PDB entry 6CUG | X-ray diffraction, 2.40 A resolution | chains A and E of the 4 polymer chains in the assembly

== Chain A ==
Name: T-cell surface glycoprotein CD1b
From: Homo sapiens
UniProtKB: P29016 (CD1B_HUMAN); residues 2-278 here correspond to UniProt positions 20-296 (UniProt number = residue number + 18)
Amino-acid sequence (300 residues; numbered 2 to 301; the number before each row is that of its first residue):
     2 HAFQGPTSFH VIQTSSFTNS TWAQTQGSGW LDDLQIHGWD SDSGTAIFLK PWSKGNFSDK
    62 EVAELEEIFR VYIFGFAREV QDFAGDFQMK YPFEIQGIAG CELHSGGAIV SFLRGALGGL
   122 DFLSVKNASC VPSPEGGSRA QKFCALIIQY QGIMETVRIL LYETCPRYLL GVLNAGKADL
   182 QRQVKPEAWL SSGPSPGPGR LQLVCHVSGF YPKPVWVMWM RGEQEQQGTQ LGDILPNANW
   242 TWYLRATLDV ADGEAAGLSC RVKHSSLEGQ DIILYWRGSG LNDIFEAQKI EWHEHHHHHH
Disordered / not traced: 2, 279-301
Disulfides: Cys102-Cys166, Cys131-Cys145, Cys206-Cys261
Covalently attached groups: N-acetylglucosamine (NAG) linked to Asn20
Sequence notes: expression tag (279-301)
Ligand contacts: tetracosyl octadecanoate (CUY): Val12, Ile13, Gln14, Gly28, Ser29, Gly30, His38, Gly39, Trp40, Ala47, Phe49, Lys55, Phe58, Val63, Leu66, Phe70, Tyr73, Ile74, Phe77, Glu80, Val81, Phe84, Ala85, Phe88, Met90, Ile96, Gly98, Ile99, Ala100, Leu114, Gly116, Ala117, Leu118, Phe123, Leu124, Phe144, Leu147, Ile148, Tyr169
Curated features (UniProtKB/Swiss-Prot):
  - glycosylation (N-linked (GlcNAc...) asparagine): Asn20, Asn57, Asn128, Asn240

== Chain E ==
Name: T-cell receptor beta variable TRBV6-2 - BC8B TCR
From: Homo sapiens
Amino-acid sequence (245 residues; row label = number of the first residue in the row):
     1 NAGVTQTPKF RVLKTGQSMT LLCAQDMNHE YMYWYRQDPG MGLRLIHYSV GEGTTAKGEV
    61 PDGYNVSRLK KQNFLLGLES AAPSQTSVYF CASSMPGLRS SYEQYFGPGT RLTVTEDLKN
   121 VFPPEVAVFE PSEAEISHTQ KATLVCLATG FYPDHVELSW WVNGKEVHSG VCTDPQPLKE
   181 QPALNDSRYA LSSRLRVSAT FWQNPRNHFR CQVQFYGLSE NDEWTQDRAK PVTQIVSAEA
   241 WGRAD
Disordered / not traced: 1
Disulfides: Cys23-Cys91, Cys146-Cys211

== Chain A / chain E interface ==
Contacting residue pairs (11; chain A residue first):
  Phe75(A) - Glu30(E)
  Phe75(A) - Tyr31(E)
  Arg79(A) - Met95(E)  hydrogen bond
  Arg79(A) - Pro96(E)  hydrogen bond (side chain-backbone)
  Glu80(A) - Gly97(E)
  Glu80(A) - Leu98(E)  hydrogen bond (side chain-backbone)
  Asp83(A) - Arg99(E)  salt bridge
  Phe84(A) - Arg99(E)
  Asp87(A) - Arg99(E)  salt bridge
  Tyr151(A) - Leu98(E)  hydrophobic
  Ile154(A) - Leu98(E)  hydrophobic
Other interface residues (no listed pair), chain A (9 interface residues in all): Arg71
Other interface residues (no listed pair), chain E (8 interface residues in all): Val50

== Overview ==
9 residues of chain A face 8 of chain E across their interface, with 3 hydrogen bonds and 2 salt bridges.
Among the polar pairs are Asp83(A)-Arg99(E), Asp87(A)-Arg99(E) and Arg79(A)-Met95(E). Chain A binds tetracosyl
octadecanoate. Covalently linked N-acetylglucosamine: at Asn20(A).
Here chain A is T-cell surface glycoprotein CD1b and chain E is T-cell receptor beta variable TRBV6-2 - BC8B
TCR, both from Homo sapiens. Entry 6CUG (Crystal structure of BC8B TCR-CD1b-PC complex) was determined by
X-ray diffraction (same publication as 6CUH and 6D64).
